PDB entry 3PB1 | X-ray diffraction, 2.30 A resolution | chains I and E

# Chain I
Protein: Plasminogen activator inhibitor 1
Source organism: Homo sapiens
UniProtKB: P05121 (PAI1_HUMAN); residues 1-379 here correspond to UniProt positions 24-402 (UniProt number = residue number + 23)
Amino-acid sequence (379 residues; each row starts with the number of its first residue):
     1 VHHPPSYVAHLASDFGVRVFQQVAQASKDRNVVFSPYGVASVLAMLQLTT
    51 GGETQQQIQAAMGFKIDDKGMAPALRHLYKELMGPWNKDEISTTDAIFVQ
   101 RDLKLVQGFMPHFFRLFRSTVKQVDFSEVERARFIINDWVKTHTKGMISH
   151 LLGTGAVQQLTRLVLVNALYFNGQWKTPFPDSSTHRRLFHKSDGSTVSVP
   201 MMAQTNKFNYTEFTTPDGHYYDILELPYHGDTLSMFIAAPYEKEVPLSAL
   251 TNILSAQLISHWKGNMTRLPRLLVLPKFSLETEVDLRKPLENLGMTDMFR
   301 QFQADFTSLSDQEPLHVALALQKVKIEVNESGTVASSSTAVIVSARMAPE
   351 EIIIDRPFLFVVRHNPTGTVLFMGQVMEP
Disordered / not traced: 1-4
Sequence notes: engineered mutation His-150 (Asn173 in P05121), Thr-154 (Lys177 in P05121), Leu-319 (Gln342 in P05121), Ile-354 (Met377 in P05121); conflict Gln-158 (Asp181 in P05121)
Swiss-Prot annotation at these positions:
  - site: Arg-346, Met-347 (Reactive bond)
  - glycosylation (N-linked (GlcNAc...) asparagine): Asn-209, Asn-265, Asn-329
What the authors report for this chain:
  - conformationally variable residues (loop rearrangement): Thr-214 to His-219, Ser-331 to Glu-351

# Chain E
Protein: Plasminogen activator, urokinase
Source organism: Homo sapiens
Notes: EC 3.4.21.73
UniProtKB: Q5SWW8 (Q5SWW8_HUMAN); the construct lacks a stretch of the UniProt sequence and is renumbered around it, so the offset changes along the chain: 16-37 = UniProt 143-164; 38-60 = UniProt 169-191; 63-97 = UniProt 198-232; 98-110 = UniProt 235-247; 5 more segments
Amino-acid sequence (253 residues; row label = number of the first residue in the row; note: 1 number in that range is skipped by the numbering (no residue carries it; nothing is unmodelled there); a row labelled like 37A-37D holds insertion residues (37A, then the next letters in order)):
    16 IIGGEFTTIENQPWFAAIYRRH
37A-37D RGGS
    38 VTYVCGGSLISPCWVISATHCFI
60A-60C DYP
    61 KK
   62A E
    63 DYIVYLGRSRLNSNTQGEMKFEVENLILHKDYSAD
97A-97B TL
    98 AHHNDIALLKIRS
110A-110D KEGR
   111 CAQPSRTIQTIALPSMYNDPQFGTSCEITGFGKEQSTDYLYPEQLKMTVV
   161 KLISHRECQQ
170A-170B PH
   171 YYGSEVTTKMLCAAD
185A-185B PQ
   186 WKTDSCQGDAGGPLVCSLQGRMTLTGIVSWGR
   219 GCALK
  223A D
   224 KPGVYTRVSHFLPWIRSHTKEENGLAL
Disordered / not traced: 245-250
Sequence notes: conflict Ala-122 (Cys263 in Q5SWW8), Gln-145 (Asn286 in Q5SWW8); engineered mutation Ala-195 (Ser340 in Q5SWW8)
Disulfides: Cys-42/Cys-58, Cys-50/Cys-111, Cys-136/Cys-201, Cys-168/Cys-182, Cys-191/Cys-220

# Interface between chain I and chain E
Contacting residue pairs - 45 pairs, chain I then chain E:
  Ser-182(I) / Thr-147(E)
  Ser-183(I) / Thr-147(E)  hydrogen bond (side chain-backbone)
  Arg-187(I) / Tyr-149(E)  hydrogen bond
  Glu-212(I) / Arg-37A(E)  salt bridge
  Tyr-241(I) / Arg-37A(E)
  Leu-272(I) / Lys-143(E)
  Ile-342(I) / Leu-97B(E)  hydrophobic
  Ile-342(I) / Arg-217(E)
  Val-343(I) / Gln-192(E)
  Ser-344(I) / Leu-97B(E)  hydrogen bond (side chain-backbone)
  Ser-344(I) / His-99(E)  hydrogen bond
  Ser-344(I) / Trp-215(E)
  Ser-344(I) / Gly-216(E)  hydrogen bond (backbone-backbone)
  Ala-345(I) / His-57(E)
  Ala-345(I) / His-99(E)
  Ala-345(I) / Gln-192(E)  hydrogen bond (backbone-side chain)
  Ala-345(I) / Ser-214(E)
  Arg-346(I) / His-57(E)  hydrogen bond (backbone-side chain)
  Arg-346(I) / Asp-189(E)  salt bridge
  Arg-346(I) / Ser-190(E)  hydrogen bond
  Arg-346(I) / Cys-191(E)
  Arg-346(I) / Gln-192(E)
  Arg-346(I) / Gly-193(E)  hydrogen bond (backbone-backbone)
  Arg-346(I) / Asp-194(E)  hydrogen bond (backbone-backbone)
  Arg-346(I) / Ala-195(E)  hydrogen bond (backbone-backbone)
  Arg-346(I) / Ser-214(E)  hydrogen bond (backbone-backbone)
  Arg-346(I) / Trp-215(E)
  Arg-346(I) / Gly-216(E)
  Arg-346(I) / Gly-219(E)  hydrogen bond (side chain-backbone)
  Arg-346(I) / Cys-220(E)
  Arg-346(I) / Gly-226(E)
  Met-347(I) / Val-41(E)
  Met-347(I) / Cys-42(E)  hydrophobic
  Met-347(I) / His-57(E)  hydrogen bond (backbone-side chain)
  Met-347(I) / Cys-58(E)
  Met-347(I) / Gln-192(E)
  Met-347(I) / Gly-193(E)  hydrogen bond (backbone-backbone)
  Met-347(I) / Ala-195(E)
  Ala-348(I) / Tyr-40(E)
  Ala-348(I) / Val-41(E)  hydrogen bond (backbone-backbone)
  Ala-348(I) / Tyr-151(E)
  Ala-348(I) / Gly-193(E)
  Pro-349(I) / Tyr-151(E)
  Glu-350(I) / Tyr-60B(E)  hydrogen bond
  Glu-351(I) / Tyr-149(E)  hydrogen bond
Also at the interface, not in a pair above, chain I (21 interface residues in all): Pro-180, His-185, Tyr-220, Val-274, Ile-353
Also at the interface, not in a pair above, chain E (29 interface residues in all): Arg-35, Val-213

# Overview
21 residues of chain I face 29 of chain E across their interface; the contacts include 18 hydrogen bonds and 2
salt bridges. Polar contacts include Glu-212(I)/Arg-37A(E), Arg-346(I)/Asp-189(E) and Ser-183(I)/Thr-147(E).
The paper reports conformational variability at Thr-214(I) and Ser-331(I).
Here chain I is Plasminogen activator inhibitor 1 and chain E is Plasminogen activator, urokinase, both from
Homo sapiens. Entry 3PB1 (Crystal Structure of a Michaelis Complex between Plasminogen Activator Inhibitor-1
and Urokinase-type Plasminogen Activator) was determined by X-ray diffraction.
